Entry 7MLV (electron microscopy, 4.10 A resolution (low resolution: residue-level contacts below are approximate; hydrogen-bond / salt-bridge calls are withheld)); this record covers chains M and A of the 12 polymer chains in the assembly.

== Chain M ==
Protein: 3D1 Fab Light Chain
Source organism: Rattus norvegicus
Notes: antibody fragment or engineered binder
Sequence (107 residues; numbered 1 to 107; the number before each row is that of its first residue):
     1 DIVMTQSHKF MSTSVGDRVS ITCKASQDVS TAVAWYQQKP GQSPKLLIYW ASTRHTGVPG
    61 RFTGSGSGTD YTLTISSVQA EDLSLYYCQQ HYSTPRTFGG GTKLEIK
Disordered / not traced: 1, 105-107
Cystine bridges: Cys23-Cys88

== Chain A ==
Protein: Glycine receptor alpha 1
Source organism: Sus scrofa
UniProtKB: F1RQB7 (F1RQB7_PIG); residues -27 to 428 here correspond to UniProt positions 1-456 (UniProt number = residue number + 28)
Sequence (456 residues; numbered -27 to 428; the number before each row is that of its first residue; numbers below 1 keep their minus sign (Met-27 is residue -27)):
   -27 MYRFNTLRLY LWETIVFFSL AASKEAEAAR SASKPMSPSD FLDKLMGRTS GYDARIRPNF
    33 KGPPVNVSCN IFINSFGSIA ETTMDYRVNI FLRQQWNDPR LAYNEYPDDS LDLDPSMLDS
    93 IWKPDLFFAN EKGAHFHEIT TDNKLLRISR NGNVLYSIRI TLTLACPMDL KNFPMDVQTC
   153 IMQLESFGYT MNDLIFEWQE QGAVQVADGL TLPQFILKEE KDLRYCTKHY NTGKFTCIEA
   213 RFHLERQMGY YLIQMYIPSL LIVILSWISF WINMDAAPAR VGLGITTVLT MTTQSSGSRA
   273 SLPKVSYVKA IDIWMAVCLL FVFSALLEYA AVNFVSRQHK ELLRFRRKRR HHKSPMLNLF
   333 QEDEAGEGRF NFSAYGMGPA CLQAKDGISV KGANNTTTNP PPAPSKSPEE MRKLFIQRAK
   393 KIDKISRIGF PMAFLIFNMF YWIIYKIVRR EDVHNQ
Disordered / not traced: -27 to 9, 104-112, 304-394, 420-428
Cystine bridges: Cys138-Cys152, Cys198-Cys209
Covalent attachments: N-acetylglucosamine (NAG) linked to Asn38
Reported in the primary citation:
  - post-translational modification sites: Asn38

== Interface between chain M and chain A ==
Contacting residue pairs - 9 pairs, chain M then chain A:
  Asp28(M) with Lys33(A)
  Val29(M) with Lys33(A)
  Ser30(M) with Lys33(A)
  Trp50(M) with Pro36(A); Met163(A); Asn164(A)
  Gly68(M) with Lys33(A)
  His91(M) with Asn164(A)
  Tyr92(M) with Asn164(A)
Also at the interface, not in a pair above, chain M (8 interface residues in all): Thr31
Also at the interface, not in a pair above, chain A (5 interface residues in all): Pro35

== Overview ==
8 residues of chain M face 5 of chain A across their interface. Covalently linked N-acetylglucosamine: at
Asn38(A). The paper reports a modification site at Asn38(A).
Here chain M is 3D1 Fab Light Chain (Rattus norvegicus) and chain A is Glycine receptor alpha 1 (Sus scrofa).
Entry 7MLV (Cryo-EM reveals partially and fully assembled native glycine receptors,homomeric tetramer) was
determined by electron microscopy together with 7MLU and 7MLY from the same study.
